PDB entry 6J6H | electron microscopy, 3.60 A resolution | chains R and E of the 41 polymer chains in the assembly

[Chain R]
Molecule: Pre-mRNA-splicing factor CWC2
Organism: Saccharomyces cerevisiae (strain ATCC 204508 / S288c)
Reference sequence: Q12046 (CWC2_YEAST); numbering as in UniProt (aligned over 1-339)
Sequence (339 residues; row label = number of the first residue in the row):
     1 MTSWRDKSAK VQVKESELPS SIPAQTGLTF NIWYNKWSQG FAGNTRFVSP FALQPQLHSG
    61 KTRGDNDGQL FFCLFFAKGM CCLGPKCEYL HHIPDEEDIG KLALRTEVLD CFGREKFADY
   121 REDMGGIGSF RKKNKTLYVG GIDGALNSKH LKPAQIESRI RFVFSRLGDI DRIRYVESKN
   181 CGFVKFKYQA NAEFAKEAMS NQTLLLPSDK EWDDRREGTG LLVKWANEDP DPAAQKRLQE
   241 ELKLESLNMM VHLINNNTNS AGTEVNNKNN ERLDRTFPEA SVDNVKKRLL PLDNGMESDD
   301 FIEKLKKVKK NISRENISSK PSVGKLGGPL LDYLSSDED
Disordered / not traced: 262-339
Metal / ion sites: Zn2+: Cys73, Cys81, Cys87, His91
UniProt features mapped onto this chain:
  - zinc finger: Asp67 to Pro94 (C3H1-type)
  - modified residue (Phosphoserine): Ser335, Ser336

[Chain E]
Molecule: U6 snRNA
Organism: Saccharomyces cerevisiae S288c
Sequence (112 nucleotides; each row starts with the number of its first residue):
     1 GUUCGCGAAG UAACCCUUCG UGGACAUUUG GUCAAUUUGA AACAAUACAG AGAUGAUCAG
    61 CAGUUCCCCU GCAUAAGGAU GAACCGUUUU ACAAAGAGAU UUAUUUCGUU UU
Disordered / not traced: 104-112
Metal / ion sites: Mg2+ site 1: C61, G77; Mg2+ site 2: G78, U80; Mg2+ site 3 near U80 (its only coordinating residue here); Mg2+ site 4 near G81 (its only coordinating residue here)
From the paper describing this entry:
  - Mg2+ coordination: G78, U80

[Chain R / chain E interface]
Contacting residue pairs (48):
  Leu18(R) - A35(E)  base contact
  Pro19(R) - U36(E)  base contact
  Ser21(R) - U36(E)  phosphate contact
  Asn31(R) - A41(E)  base contact
  Tyr34(R) - A41(E)  stacking on the base
  Lys36(R) - A41(E)  phosphate contact
  Ser38(R) - A41(E)  base contact
  Ser38(R) - A42(E)  hydrogen bond to the base
  Ser38(R) - C43(E)  base contact
  Gly40(R) - C43(E)  hydrogen bond to the base
  Gly40(R) - A44(E)  base contact
  Phe41(R) - C43(E)  base contact
  Phe41(R) - A44(E)  base contact
  Phe41(R) - A45(E)  base contact
  Thr45(R) - U37(E)  base contact
  Arg46(R) - U37(E)  base contact
  Phe47(R) - U36(E)  base contact
  Phe47(R) - U37(E)  stacking on the base
  Ser49(R) - U37(E)  base contact
  Pro50(R) - U36(E)  base contact
  Phe72(R) - A34(E)  hydrogen bond to the base
  Cys73(R) - A34(E)  base contact
  Leu74(R) - A34(E)  hydrogen bond to the base
  Phe75(R) - A34(E)  sugar contact
  Phe75(R) - A35(E)  stacking on the base
  Met80(R) - A35(E)  base contact
  Met80(R) - U36(E)  base contact
  Cys81(R) - A35(E)  base contact
  Cys82(R) - A35(E)  hydrogen bond to the base
  Tyr89(R) - A34(E)  stacking on the base
  Phe112(R) - A34(E)  hydrogen bond to the base
  Arg114(R) - G39(E)  salt bridge to the phosphate
  Phe117(R) - G39(E)  stacking on the base
  Asp119(R) - G39(E)  hydrogen bond to the base
  Tyr120(R) - G39(E)  base contact
  Arg121(R) - U38(E)  sugar contact
  Arg121(R) - G39(E)  hydrogen bond to the sugar
  Arg121(R) - A40(E)  hydrogen bond to the base
  Gly125(R) - U38(E)  base contact
  Gly126(R) - U38(E)  hydrogen bond to the base
  Gly126(R) - G39(E)  base contact
  Ile127(R) - G39(E)  hydrogen bond to the base
  Gly128(R) - G39(E)  hydrogen bond to the base
  Lys196(R) - U38(E)  hydrogen bond to the base
  Ser200(R) - U38(E)  hydrogen bond to the base
  Asn201(R) - U37(E)  hydrogen bond to the base
  Leu222(R) - U38(E)  base contact
  Val223(R) - U38(E)  hydrogen bond to the base
Interface residues without a listed pair, chain R (45 interface residues in all): Ser20, Trp37, Gln39, Val48, Leu83, Glu122, Glu197, Leu221

[Summary]
The interface between chain R and chain E involves 45 residues on one side and 12 on the other, with 16
hydrogen bonds, 1 salt bridge and 5 aromatic stacking contacts. Among the polar pairs are Ser38(R)-A42(E),
Gly40(R)-C43(E) and Phe72(R)-A34(E). Cys73(R), Cys81(R), Cys87(R) and His91(R) coordinate Zn2+. From the
paper: Mg2+ coordination by G78(E) and U80(E).
Chain R is Pre-mRNA-splicing factor CWC2 (Saccharomyces cerevisiae (strain ATCC 204508 / S288c)) and chain E
is U6 snRNA (Saccharomyces cerevisiae S288c); the structure, Cryo-EM structure of the yeast B*-a1 complex at
an average resolution of 3.6 angstrom, was determined by electron microscopy (same publication as 6J6G, 6J6N
and 6J6Q).
